9GUX - chains A and M of the 31 polymer chains in the assembly; structure by electron microscopy, 3.30 A resolution.

== Chain A ==
Molecule: 16S ribosomal RNA
Organism: Escherichia coli K-12
Sequence (1542 nucleotides; numbered 1 to 1542; the number before each row is that of its first residue):
     1 AAAUUGAAGA GUUUGAUCAU GGCUCAGAUU GAACGCUGGC GGCAGGCCUA ACACAUGCAA
    61 GUCGAACGGU AACAGGAAGA AGCUUGCUUC UUUGCUGACG AGUGGCGGAC GGGUGAGUAA
   121 UGUCUGGGAA ACUGCCUGAU GGAGGGGGAU AACUACUGGA AACGGUAGCU AAUACCGCAU
   181 AACGUCGCAA GACCAAAGAG GGGUACCUUC GGGCCUCUUG CCAUCGGAUG UGCCCAGAUG
   241 GGAUUAGCUA GUAGGUGGGG UAACGGCUCA CCUAGGCGAC GAUCCCUAGC UGGUCUGAGA
   301 GGAUGACCAG CCACACUGGA ACUGAGACAC GGUCCAGACU CCUACGGGAG GCAGCAGUGG
   361 GGAAUAUUGC ACAAUGGGCG CAAGCCUGAU GCAGCCAUGC CGCGUGUAUG AAGAAGGCCU
   421 UCGGGUUGUA AAGUACUUUC AGCGGGGAGG AAGGGAGUAA AGUUAAUACC UUUGCUCAUU
   481 GACGUUACCC GCAGAAGAAG CACCGGCUAA CUCCGUGCCA GCAGCCXCGG UAAUACGGAG
   541 GGUGCAAGCG UUAAUCGGAA UUACUGGGCG UAAAGCGCAC GCAGGCGGUU UGUUAAGUCA
   601 GAUGUGAAAU CCCCGGGCUC AACCUGGGAA CUGCAUCUGA UACUGGCAAG CUUGAGUCUC
   661 GUAGAGGGGG GUAGAAUUCC AGGUGUAGCG GUGAAAUGCG UAGAGAUCUG GAGGAAUACC
   721 GGUGGCGAAG GCGGCCCCCU GGACGAAGAC UGACGCUCAG GUGCGAAAGC GUGGGGAGCA
   781 AACAGGAUUA GAUACCCUGG UAGUCCACGC CGUAAACGAU GUCGACUUGG AGGUUGUGCC
   841 CUUGAGGCGU GGCUUCCGGA GCUAACGCGU UAAGUCGACC GCCUGGGGAG UACGGCCGCA
   901 AGGUUAAAAC UCAAAUGAAU UGACGGGGGC CCGCACAAGC GGUGGAGCAU GUGGUUUAAU
   961 UCGAUGXAAC GCGAAGAACC UUACCUGGUC UUGACAUCCA CGGAAGUUUU CAGAGAUGAG
  1021 AAUGUGCCUU CGGGAACCGU GAGACAGGUG CUGCAUGGCU GUCGUCAGCU CGUGUUGUGA
  1081 AAUGUUGGGU UAAGUCCCGC AACGAGCGCA ACCCUUAUCC UUUGUUGCCA GCGGUCCGGC
  1141 CGGGAACUCA AAGGAGACUG CCAGUGAUAA ACUGGAGGAA GGUGGGGAUG ACGUCAAGUC
  1201 AUCAUGGCCC UUACGACCAG GGCUACACAC GUGCUACAAU GGCGCAUACA AAGAGAAGCG
  1261 ACCUCGCGAG AGCAAGCGGA CCUCAUAAAG UGCGUCGUAG UCCGGAUUGG AGUCUGCAAC
  1321 UCGACUCCAU GAAGUCGGAA UCGCUAGUAA UCGUGGAUCA GAAUGCCACG GUGAAUACGU
  1381 UCCCGGGCCU UGUACACACC GCCCGUCACA CCAUGGGAGU GGGUUGCAAA AGAAGUAGGU
  1441 AGCUUAACCU UCGGGAGGGC GCUUACCACU UUGUGAUUCA UGACUGGGGU GAAGUCGUAA
  1501 CAAGGUAACC GUAGGGGAAC CUGCGGUUGG AUCACCUCCU UA
Unresolved in the structure: 1436-1465
Modified positions: PSU (pseudouridine-5'-monophosphate) at position 516, G7M (N7-methyl-guanosine-5'-monophosphate) at position 527, 2MG (2N-methylguanosine-5'-monophosphate) at position 966, 5MC (5-methylcytidine-5'-monophosphate) at position 967, 2MG (2N-methylguanosine-5'-monophosphate) at position 1207, 2MG (2N-methylguanosine-5'-monophosphate) at position 1516, MA6 (6N-dimethyladenosine-5'-monophoshate) at position 1518, MA6 (6N-dimethyladenosine-5'-monophoshate) at position 1519
Ion coordination: Mg2+ site 1 near G21 (its only coordinating residue here); Mg2+ site 2 near C48 (its only coordinating residue here); Mg2+ site 3 near A53 (its only coordinating residue here); Mg2+ site 4 near A59 (its only coordinating residue here); Mg2+ site 5 near G100 (its only coordinating residue here); Mg2+ site 6 near G104 (its only coordinating residue here); Mg2+ site 7: A109, G331; Mg2+ site 8 near G111 (its only coordinating residue here); Mg2+ site 9: G115, G289; Mg2+ site 10: A116, G117, G289; Mg2+ site 11 near G145 (its only coordinating residue here); Mg2+ site 12 near A171 (its only coordinating residue here); 70 more Mg2+ sites not listed

== Chain M ==
Molecule: 30S ribosomal protein S12
Organism: Escherichia coli K-12
UniProt: P0A7S3 (RS12_ECOLI); residues 1-124 here = UniProt positions 1-124
Chain sequence (124 residues; numbered 1 to 124; the number before each row is that of its first residue):
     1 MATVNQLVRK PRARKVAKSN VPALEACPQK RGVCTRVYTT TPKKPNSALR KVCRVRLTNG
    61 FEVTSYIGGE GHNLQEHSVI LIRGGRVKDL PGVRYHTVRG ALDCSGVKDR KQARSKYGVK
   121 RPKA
Unresolved in the structure: 1, 124
Modified positions: Asp89 ((3R)-3-(methylsulfanyl)-L-aspartic acid; D2T)
Curated features (UniProtKB/Swiss-Prot):
  - modified residue: Lys108 (N6-acetyllysine)
  - natural variant: Lys43 (K43R: Confers streptomycin resistance but not hyperaccurate translation)
  - mutagenesis: Leu57 (L57H: Protein is not incorporated into ribosomes), Lys88 (K88Q: Confers low-level resistance to streptomycin and a 15% decrease in the translational elongation rate)

== Interface between chain A and chain M ==
Residue-residue contacts - 103 pairs, chain A then chain M:
  A32(A) with Pro28(M), base contact
  A33(A) with Gln29(M), hydrogen bond to the base
  C34(A) with Gln29(M), sugar contact; Val98(M), sugar contact
  G35(A) with Gly100(M), sugar contact; Ser115(M), hydrogen bond to the base; Gly118(M), sugar contact
  C36(A) with Arg114(M), hydrogen bond to the sugar; Ser115(M), sugar contact; Val119(M), sugar contact; Lys120(M), salt bridge to the phosphate; Arg121(M), hydrogen bond to the phosphate
  U37(A) with Lys120(M), salt bridge to the phosphate; Arg121(M), hydrogen bond to the phosphate
  G362(A) with Lys30(M), hydrogen bond to the phosphate; Arg31(M), salt bridge to the phosphate; Thr58(M), phosphate contact
  A363(A) with Cys27(M), hydrogen bond to the base; Pro28(M), base contact; Gln29(M), base contact; Lys30(M), salt bridge to the phosphate; Arg31(M), salt bridge to the phosphate; Thr58(M), phosphate contact; Leu81(M), sugar contact
  G500(A) with Arg121(M), salt bridge to the phosphate
  C501(A) with Arg114(M), salt bridge to the phosphate; Ser115(M), phosphate contact; Arg121(M), phosphate contact
  A502(A) with Ala113(M), phosphate contact; Arg114(M), hydrogen bond to the phosphate; Ser115(M), hydrogen bond to the phosphate; Lys116(M), phosphate contact
  C503(A) with Ala113(M), phosphate contact; Lys116(M), salt bridge to the phosphate
  C518(A) with Ser47(M), hydrogen bond to the phosphate
  C519(A) with Ser47(M), hydrogen bond to the phosphate
  A520(A) with Ala48(M), phosphate contact; Leu49(M), hydrogen bond to the phosphate; Glu70(M), sugar contact
  G521(A) with Arg50(M), hydrogen bond to the base; Lys51(M), salt bridge to the phosphate; Gly69(M), phosphate contact; Glu70(M), phosphate contact; Gly71(M), phosphate contact
  C522(A) with Arg50(M), base contact; Tyr66(M), hydrogen bond to the phosphate; Gly68(M), phosphate contact; Gly69(M), hydrogen bond to the phosphate; Asp89(M), base contact; Tyr117(M), phosphate contact
  A523(A) with Val87(M), hydrogen bond to the base; Asp89(M), base contact
  C525(A) with Arg86(M), salt bridge to the phosphate
  C526(A) with Lys88(M), salt bridge to the phosphate
  G7M_527(A) with Asn46(M), base contact; Asp89(M), base contact
  C528(A) with Asn46(M), hydrogen bond to the base
  G529(A) with Asn46(M), base contact; Ser47(M), hydrogen bond to the base
  G537(A) with Arg110(M), salt bridge to the phosphate
  G538(A) with Arg110(M), salt bridge to the phosphate; Lys111(M), hydrogen bond to the phosphate; Gln112(M), hydrogen bond to the phosphate
  A539(A) with Lys111(M), phosphate contact; Gln112(M), hydrogen bond to the phosphate
  G550(A) with Lys116(M), sugar contact
  U551(A) with Arg83(M), hydrogen bond to the sugar; Lys116(M), sugar contact
  U552(A) with Pro28(M), hydrogen bond to the sugar; Arg83(M), sugar contact; Gly84(M), hydrogen bond to the sugar
  A553(A) with Val21(M), phosphate contact; Leu24(M), sugar contact; Ala26(M), sugar contact; Cys27(M), sugar contact; Pro28(M), sugar contact; Gly84(M), phosphate contact
  U561(A) with Lys15(M), base contact
  U562(A) with Arg12(M), phosphate contact; Ala13(M), hydrogen bond to the base; Arg14(M), salt bridge to the phosphate; Lys15(M), phosphate contact
  A563(A) with Arg12(M), base contact
  C564(A) with Leu7(M), phosphate contact; Arg12(M), salt bridge to the phosphate
  G567(A) with Arg12(M), hydrogen bond to the base
  G568(A) with Ala2(M), hydrogen bond to the base
  G585(A) with Asn5(M), hydrogen bond to the sugar
  C879(A) with Thr3(M), phosphate contact
  C880(A) with Thr3(M), phosphate contact; Asn5(M), phosphate contact; Arg9(M), salt bridge to the phosphate
  G881(A) with Gln6(M), hydrogen bond to the base; Arg9(M), salt bridge to the phosphate
  C882(A) with Ala2(M), base contact; Gln6(M), base contact
  U884(A) with Arg12(M), base contact; Lys15(M), sugar contact
  A909(A) with Lys18(M), phosphate contact
  C910(A) with Lys18(M), salt bridge to the phosphate; Arg94(M), salt bridge to the phosphate
  C912(A) with Lys43(M), salt bridge to the phosphate
  A913(A) with Lys88(M), salt bridge to the phosphate
Other interface residues (no listed pair), chain A (53 interface residues in all): U24, G524, C536, A554, G557, G885, U911
Other interface residues (no listed pair), chain M (60 interface residues in all): Lys10, Ser19, Asn20, Gly85, Pro91, Arg99

== Summary ==
The interface between chain A and chain M involves 53 residues on one side and 60 on the other; the contacts
include 29 hydrogen bonds and 21 salt bridges. Among the polar pairs are A33(A)-Gln29(M), G35(A)-Ser115(M) and
A363(A)-Cys27(M).
Here chain A is 16S ribosomal RNA and chain M is 30S ribosomal protein S12, both from Escherichia coli K-12.
Entry 9GUX (30S-TEC (TEC in expressome position) Inactive state 1) was determined by electron microscopy,
deposited together with 9GUP, 9GUQ, 9GUR, 9GUS, 9GUT, 9GUU, 9GUV and 9GUW.
